PDB entry 8A49 | X-ray diffraction, 3.45 A resolution | chains A and C of the 4 polymer chains in the assembly

# Chain A
Name: IgG1 Fc
From: Homo sapiens
Notes: engineered mutation(s): E382R
Sequence (227 residues; numbered 221 to 447; the number before each row is that of its first residue):
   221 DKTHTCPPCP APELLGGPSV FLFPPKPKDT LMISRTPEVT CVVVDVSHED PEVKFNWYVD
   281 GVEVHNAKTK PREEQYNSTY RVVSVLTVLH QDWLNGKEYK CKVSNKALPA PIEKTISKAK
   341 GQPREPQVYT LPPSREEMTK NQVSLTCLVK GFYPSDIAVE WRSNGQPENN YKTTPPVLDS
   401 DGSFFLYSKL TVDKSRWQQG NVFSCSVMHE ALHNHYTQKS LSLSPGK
Unresolved in the structure: 221-237, 445-447
Disulfides: Cys261-Cys321, Cys367-Cys425
Glycans and other covalent adducts: glycan linked to Asn297
What the authors report for this chain:
  - post-translational modification sites: Asn297

# Chain C
Name: Secreted endoglycosidase EndoS
From: Streptococcus pyogenes
Reference sequence: Q9APG4 (Q9APG4_STRPY); residues 100-995 here = UniProt positions 100-995
Sequence (906 residues; numbered 99 to 1004; the number before each row is that of its first residue):
    99 MIPEKIPMKP LHGPLYGGYF RTWHDKTSDP TEKDKVNSMG ELPKEVDLAF IFHDWTKDYS
   159 LFWKELATKH VPKLNKQGTR VIRTIPWRFL AGGDNSGIAE DTSKYPNTPE GNKALAKAIV
   219 DEYVYKYNLD GLDVAVLHDS IPKVDKKEDT AGVERSIQVF EEIGKLIGPK GVDKSRLFIM
   279 DSTYMADKNP LIERGAPYIN LLLVQVYGSQ GEKGGWEPVS NRPEKTMEER WQGYSKYIRP
   339 EQYMIGFSFY EENAQEGNLW YDINSRKDED KANGINTDIT GTRAERYARW QPKTGGVKGG
   399 IFSYAIDRDG VAHQPKKYAK QKEFKDATDN IFHSDYSVSK ALKTVMLKDK SYDLIDEKDF
   459 PDKALREAVM AQVGTRKGDL ERFNGTLRLD NPAIQSLEGL NKFKKLAQLD LIGLSRITKL
   519 DRSVLPANMK PGKDTLETVL ETYKKDNKEE PATIPPVSLK VSGLTGLKEL DLSGFDRETL
   579 AGLDAATLTS LEKVDISGNK LDLAPGTENR QIFDTMLSTI SNHVGSNEQT VKFDKQKPTG
   639 HYPDTYGKTS LRLPVANEKV DLQSQLLFGT VTNQGTLINS EADYKAYQNH KIAGRSFVDS
   699 NYHYNNFKVS YENYTVKVTD STLGTTTDKT LATDKEETYK VDFFSPADKT KAVHTAKVIV
   759 GDEKTMMVNL AEGATVIGGS ADPVNARKVF DGQLGSETDN ISLGWDSKQS IIFKLKEDGL
   819 IKHWRFFNDS ARNPETTNKP IQEASLQIFN IKDYNLDNLL ENPNKFDDEK YWITVDTYSA
   879 QGERATAFSN TLNNITSKYW RVVFDTKGDR YSSPVVPELQ ILGYPLPNAD TIMKTVTTAK
   939 ELSQQKDKFS QKMLDELKIK EMALETSLNS KIFDVTAINA NAGVLKDCIE KRQLLKKLLE
   999 HHHHHH
Unresolved in the structure: 99-101, 543-547, 991-1004
Differences from the reference sequence: initiating methionine (99); engineered mutation Ala233 (Asp in Q9APG4), Leu235 (Glu in Q9APG4); expression tag (996-1004)
What the authors report for this chain:
  - mutagenesis - D233A/E235L: abolished catalytic activity (citing earlier work)

# Interface between chain A and chain C
Pairs across the interface - 50 pairs, chain A then chain C:
  Thr250(A) - Trp803(C)
  Leu251(A) - Trp803(C)
  Met252(A) - Trp803(C)
  Ile253(A) - Asp780(C)
  Ile253(A) - Asn783(C)  hydrogen bond (backbone-side chain)
  Ile253(A) - Asn798(C)
  Ile253(A) - Ser800(C)
  Ile253(A) - Leu801(C)
  Ile253(A) - Gly802(C)
  Ile253(A) - Trp803(C)  hydrophobic
  Ser254(A) - Asp780(C)
  Pro271(A) - Trp314(C)  hydrophobic
  Pro271(A) - Tyr541(C)  hydrophobic
  Glu272(A) - Trp314(C)
  Glu272(A) - Asn319(C)  hydrogen bond
  Asn286(A) - Glu795(C)
  Asn286(A) - Thr796(C)
  Lys288(A) - Thr796(C)
  Thr289(A) - Pro316(C)
  Thr289(A) - Val317(C)
  Lys290(A) - Pro316(C)
  Arg292(A) - Gly313(C)
  Arg292(A) - Trp314(C)
  Arg292(A) - Pro316(C)
  Arg292(A) - Glu322(C)  salt bridge
  Tyr296(A) - His236(C)
  Tyr296(A) - Asp237(C)  hydrogen bond (side chain-backbone)
  Asn297(A) - Gln308(C)
  Asn297(A) - Gly355(C)  hydrogen bond (side chain-backbone)
  Asn297(A) - Trp358(C)
  Ser298(A) - Gly355(C)
  Tyr300(A) - Gly313(C)
  Tyr300(A) - Trp314(C)
  Thr307(A) - Thr796(C)
  Leu309(A) - Thr835(C)
  Leu309(A) - Asn836(C)
  His310(A) - Asn798(C)
  His310(A) - Trp803(C)
  Gln311(A) - Asn836(C)  hydrogen bond
  Gln311(A) - Tyr909(C)
  Gln311(A) - Ser910(C)
  Gln311(A) - Ser911(C)  hydrogen bond (side chain-backbone)
  Asp312(A) - Thr835(C)
  Leu314(A) - Trp803(C)  hydrophobic
  Leu314(A) - Tyr909(C)  hydrophobic
  Asn315(A) - Arg908(C)
  Asn315(A) - Tyr909(C)
  Glu430(A) - Tyr909(C)
  His435(A) - Trp803(C)
  His435(A) - Tyr909(C)  hydrogen bond
Interface residues without a listed pair, chain A (33 interface residues in all): Arg255, Thr256, Glu269, Val282, His285, Pro291, Val302, Asn434
Interface residues without a listed pair, chain C (31 interface residues in all): Gly312, Glu315, Glu354, Val782
From the paper, about this interface:
  - specific contacts: Ile253(A)-Trp803(C), His310(A)-Trp803(C), Leu314(A)-Trp803(C), His435(A)-Trp803(C)
  - hot spots on chain C (mutagenesis) - W803A: abolished catalytic activity on all human IgG subclasses (citing earlier work)

# In short
33 residues of chain A and 31 residues of chain C are in contact, with 7 hydrogen bonds and 1 salt bridge.
Among the polar pairs are Arg292(A)-Glu322(C), Ile253(A)-Asn783(C) and Glu272(A)-Asn319(C). The paper
describes contacts between Ile253(A) and Trp803(C), His310(A) and Trp803(C) and Leu314(A) and Trp803(C) among
others. The paper reports that D233A/E235L of chain C abolish catalytic activity; a modification site at
Asn297(A).
Here chain A is IgG1 Fc (Homo sapiens) and chain C is Secreted endoglycosidase EndoS (Streptococcus pyogenes).
Entry 8A49 (Endoglycosidase S in complex with IgG1 Fc) was determined by X-ray diffraction (same publication
as 8A47 and 8A48).
